1PGT - chains A and B; structure by X-ray diffraction, 1.80 A resolution.

Chain A (and B):
Molecule: Glutathione S-transferase
Source organism: Homo sapiens
Notes: EC 2.5.1.18; engineered mutation(s): VAL 104 VARIANT; chain B of this document is another copy of the same molecule, construct and numbering; everything in this record applies to it too
UniProtKB: P09211 (GSTP1_HUMAN); residues 0-209 here correspond to UniProt positions 1-210 (UniProt number = residue number + 1)
Sequence (210 residues; numbered 0 to 209; the number before each row is that of its first residue; numbering starts at 0):
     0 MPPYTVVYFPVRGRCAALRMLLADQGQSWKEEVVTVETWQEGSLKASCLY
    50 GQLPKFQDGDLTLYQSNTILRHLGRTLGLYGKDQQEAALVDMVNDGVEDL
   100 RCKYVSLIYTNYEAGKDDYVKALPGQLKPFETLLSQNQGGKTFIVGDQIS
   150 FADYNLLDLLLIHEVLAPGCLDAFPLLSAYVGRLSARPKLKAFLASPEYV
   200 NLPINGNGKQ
Small-molecule neighbours: S-hexylglutathione (GTX): Tyr-7, Phe-8, Val-10, Arg-13, Val-35, Trp-38, Lys-44, Gly-50, Gln-51, Leu-52, Pro-53, Gln-64, Ser-65, Asn-66, Tyr-108, Gly-205
UniProt features mapped onto this chain:
  - binding site (glutathione): Tyr-7, Arg-13, Trp-38, Lys-44, Gln-51, Leu-52, Gln-64, Ser-65
  - modified residue: Tyr-3 (Phosphotyrosine), Thr-61 (Phosphothreonine), Lys-102 (N6-succinyllysine), Lys-115 (N6-succinyllysine), Lys-127 (N6-acetyllysine), Tyr-198 (Phosphotyrosine)

Chain A / chain B interface:
Residue-residue contacts - 53 pairs, chain A then chain B:
  Leu-48(A) with Met-91(B), hydrophobic; Pro-128(B); Leu-132(B), hydrophobic
  Tyr-49(A) with Met-91(B), hydrogen bond (side chain-backbone); Val-92(B); Gly-95(B); Pro-128(B), hydrophobic; Phe-129(B)
  Leu-60(A) with Gln-84(B)
  Leu-62(A) with Ala-87(B), hydrophobic
  Tyr-63(A) with Met-91(B), hydrogen bond (backbone-side chain)
  Gln-64(A) with Asp-94(B); Gly-95(B); Asp-98(B), hydrogen bond
  Asn-66(A) with Asp-94(B)
  Thr-67(A) with Ala-87(B); Asp-90(B), hydrogen bond (side chain-backbone); Met-91(B), hydrogen bond (side chain-backbone); Asp-94(B), hydrogen bond
  Arg-70(A) with Arg-70(B); Asp-90(B)
  His-71(A) with Ala-87(B)
  Arg-74(A) with Tyr-79(B), hydrogen bond; Gln-83(B); Ala-86(B); Ala-87(B); Asp-90(B), salt bridge
  Thr-75(A) with Gln-83(B)
  Tyr-79(A) with Arg-74(B), hydrogen bond
  Gln-83(A) with Arg-74(B), hydrogen bond (side chain-backbone); Thr-75(B)
  Gln-84(A) with Leu-60(B)
  Ala-86(A) with Arg-74(B)
  Ala-87(A) with Leu-62(B), hydrophobic; Thr-67(B); His-71(B); Arg-74(B)
  Asp-90(A) with Thr-67(B), hydrogen bond (backbone-side chain); Arg-70(B); Arg-74(B), salt bridge
  Met-91(A) with Leu-48(B), hydrophobic; Tyr-49(B), hydrogen bond (backbone-side chain); Tyr-63(B); Thr-67(B), hydrogen bond (backbone-side chain)
  Val-92(A) with Tyr-49(B)
  Asp-94(A) with Gln-64(B); Asn-66(B); Thr-67(B), hydrogen bond
  Gly-95(A) with Tyr-49(B); Gln-64(B)
  Asp-98(A) with Gln-64(B), hydrogen bond
  Pro-128(A) with Leu-48(B); Tyr-49(B), hydrophobic
Other interface residues (no listed pair), chain A (27 interface residues in all): Leu-88, Phe-129, Leu-132
Other interface residues (no listed pair), chain B (27 interface residues in all): Leu-88

In short:
The chain A/chain B interface involves 27 residues from each chain; the contacts include 14 hydrogen bonds and
2 salt bridges. Among the polar pairs are Arg-74(A)/Asp-90(B), Tyr-49(A)/Met-91(B) and Tyr-63(A)/Met-91(B).
Bound to chain A: S-hexylglutathione. Curated annotation (UniProt) lists 8 glutathione-binding residues on
chain A.
Chain A and chain B are both Glutathione S-transferase (Homo sapiens); the structure, Crystal structure of
human glutathione S-transferase P1-1[V104] complexed with S-hexylglutathione, was determined by X-ray
diffraction, deposited together with 2PGT.
